8IUG - chains A and M of the 37 polymer chains in the assembly; structure by electron microscopy, 2.86 A resolution.

# Chain A
Protein: Alpha subunit of light-harvesting 1
Source organism: Roseiflexus castenholzii
UniProtKB: Q83XD1 (Q83XD1_9CHLR); numbering as in UniProt (aligned over 1-42)
Sequence (42 residues; each row starts with the number of its first residue):
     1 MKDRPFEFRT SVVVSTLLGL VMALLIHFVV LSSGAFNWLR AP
Not modelled in the structure: 1-3, 42
Small-molecule neighbours:
  - bacteriochlorophyll a (BCL), molecule 1: Phe6, Thr10, Ser11, Val14, Ser15, Leu18, Ile26
  - bacteriochlorophyll a (BCL), molecule 2: Phe6, Glu7, Phe8, Ser11, Val12, Ser15
  - bacteriochlorophyll a (BCL), molecule 3: Thr16, Gly19, Leu20, Ala23, His27, Val30, Phe36, Trp38
  - bacteriochlorophyll a (BCL), molecule 4: Gly19, Met22, Ala23, Ile26, His27, Val30, Phe36
  - gamma-Carotene (U4Z), molecule 1: Val12, Ser15, Thr16, Leu18, Gly19, Met22
  - gamma-Carotene (U4Z), molecule 2: Leu20, Ala23, Leu24, His27, Trp38

# Chain M
Protein: Reaction center protein L chain
Source organism: Roseiflexus castenholzii
UniProtKB: Q83XD0 (Q83XD0_9CHLR); numbering as in UniProt (aligned over 1-641)
Sequence (641 residues; row label = number of the first residue in the row):
     1 MSAVPRALPL PSGETLPAEA ISSTGSQAAS AEVIPFSIIE EFYKRPGKTL AARFFGVDPF
    61 DFWIGRFYVG LFGAISIIGI ILGVAFYLYE GVVNEGTLNI LAMRIEPPPV SQGLNVDPAQ
   121 PGFFWFLTMV AATIAFVGWL LRQIDISLKL DMGMEVPIAF GAVVSSWITL QWLRPIAMGA
   181 WGHGFPLGIT HHLDWVSNIG YQYYNFFYNP FHAIGITLLF ASTLFLHMHG SAVLSEAKRN
   241 ISDQNIHVFW RNILGYSIGE IGIHRVAFWT GAASVLFSNL CIFLSGTFVK DWNAFWGFWD
   301 KMPIWNGVGQ GALVAGLSLL GVGLVLGRGR ETPGPIDLHD EEYRDGLEGT IAKPPGHVGW
   361 MQRLLGEGQV GPIYVGLWGV ISFITFFASA FIILVDYGRQ VGWNPIIYLR EFWNLAVYPP
   421 PTEYGLSWNV PWDKGGAWLA ATFFLHISVL TWWARLYTRA KATGVGTQLA WGFASALSLY
   481 FVIYLFHPLA LGNWSAAPGH GFRAILDWTN YVSIHWGNFY YNPFHMLSIF FLLGSTLLLA
   541 MHGATIVATS KWKSEMEFTE MMAEGPGTQR AQLFWRWVMG WNANSYNIHI WAWWFAAFTA
   601 ITGAIGLFLS GTLVPDWYAW GETAKIVAPW PNPDWAQYVF R
Not modelled in the structure: 1-334, 641
Bound ions: Mn2+: His542, Glu557, His589 (shared with 2 residues of chain L)
Small-molecule neighbours:
  - bacteriochlorophyll a (BCL), molecule 1: Phe386, Leu445, Val449, Phe473, Ala476, Leu479, Tyr480, Trp508, Thr509, Asn510, Val512, Ser513, Phe519, Tyr520, His525, Ser528, Ile529, Leu532, Thr599, Gly603, Gly606, Leu607
  - bacteriochlorophyll a (BCL), molecule 2: Thr509, Tyr520, Leu533
  - bacteriochlorophyll a (BCL), molecule 3: Tyr520, Met526, Ile529, Phe530, Leu533, Gly534, Leu537
  - 2-O-octyl-beta-D-glucopyranose (BGL), molecule 1: Gly425, Leu426, Leu489
  - 2-O-octyl-beta-D-glucopyranose (BGL), molecule 2: Phe486, Leu489, Ala490, Phe608
  - 2-O-octyl-beta-D-glucopyranose (BGL), molecule 3: Leu613, Val614, Trp620
  - bacteriopheophytin a (BPH), molecule 1: Ile373, Ser382, Phe383, Phe386, Ser448, Val449, Trp452, Leu456, Leu469, Gly472, Phe473, Ala476, Ala596, Ala600
  - bacteriopheophytin a (BPH), molecule 2: Phe386, Ser389, Ile393, Leu445, Tyr480, Ile483, Tyr484, Pro498, His500, Phe502, Ile505, Leu506, Trp508, Thr509
  - bacteriopheophytin a (BPH), molecule 3: Leu533, Thr536, Leu537, Ala540, Met541, Trp575, Val578, Met579
  - Menaquinone 11 (MQE; 2-methyl-3-[(2E,6E,10E,14E,18E,22E,26E,30E,34E,38E)-3,7,11,15,19,23,27,31,35,39,43-undecamethyltetratetraconta-2,6,10,1 4,18,22,26,30,34,38,42-undecaen-1-yl]naphthalene-1,4-dione): Leu538, Met541, His542, Thr545, Thr568, Ala571, Gln572, Trp575, Met579, Trp581, Asn582, Ala583, Asn584, Ser585, Ile588, Trp591, Phe595

# Interface between chain A and chain M
Residue-residue contacts (18; chain A residue first):
  Glu7(A) - Gly346(M)
  Glu7(A) - Leu347(M)  hydrogen bond (side chain-backbone)
  Arg9(A) - Leu347(M)
  Arg9(A) - Glu348(M)
  Thr10(A) - Leu347(M)
  Val13(A) - Leu377(M)  hydrophobic
  Leu17(A) - Ile381(M)  hydrophobic
  Leu17(A) - Ile384(M)  hydrophobic
  Leu24(A) - Phe443(M)  hydrophobic
  Phe28(A) - Ala440(M)  hydrophobic
  Val29(A) - Trp432(M)  hydrophobic
  Leu31(A) - Trp428(M)
  Leu31(A) - Asn429(M)
  Ser32(A) - Val430(M)  hydrogen bond (side chain-backbone)
  Ser32(A) - Pro431(M)
  Ser32(A) - Trp432(M)
  Ser32(A) - Gly436(M)
  Leu39(A) - Asn429(M)  hydrogen bond (backbone-side chain)
Also at the interface, not in a pair above, chain A (14 interface residues in all): Val21, Leu25, Arg40
Also at the interface, not in a pair above, chain M (18 interface residues in all): Val380, Ala388, Ile392, Phe444

# Summary
The interface between chain A and chain M involves 14 residues on one side and 18 on the other; the contacts
include 3 hydrogen bonds. Polar pairs include Glu7(A)-Leu347(M), Ser32(A)-Val430(M) and Leu39(A)-Asn429(M).
Bound to chain A: 4 copies of bacteriochlorophyll a and gamma-Carotene.
Here chain A is Alpha subunit of light-harvesting 1 and chain M is Reaction center protein L chain, both from
Roseiflexus castenholzii. Entry 8IUG (Cryo-EM structure of the RC-LH core complex from roseiflexus
castenholzii) was determined by electron microscopy together with 8IUN from the same study.
